4YFK - chains C and D of the 6 polymer chains in the assembly; structure by X-ray diffraction, 3.57 A resolution.

[Chain C]
Protein: DNA-directed RNA polymerase subunit beta
From: Escherichia coli O139:H28 (strain E24377A / ETEC)
Notes: EC 2.7.7.6
Reference sequence: A7ZUK1 (RPOB_ECO24); residue numbers follow UniProt; this construct covers 1-1342
Chain sequence (1342 residues; numbered 1 to 1342; the number before each row is that of its first residue):
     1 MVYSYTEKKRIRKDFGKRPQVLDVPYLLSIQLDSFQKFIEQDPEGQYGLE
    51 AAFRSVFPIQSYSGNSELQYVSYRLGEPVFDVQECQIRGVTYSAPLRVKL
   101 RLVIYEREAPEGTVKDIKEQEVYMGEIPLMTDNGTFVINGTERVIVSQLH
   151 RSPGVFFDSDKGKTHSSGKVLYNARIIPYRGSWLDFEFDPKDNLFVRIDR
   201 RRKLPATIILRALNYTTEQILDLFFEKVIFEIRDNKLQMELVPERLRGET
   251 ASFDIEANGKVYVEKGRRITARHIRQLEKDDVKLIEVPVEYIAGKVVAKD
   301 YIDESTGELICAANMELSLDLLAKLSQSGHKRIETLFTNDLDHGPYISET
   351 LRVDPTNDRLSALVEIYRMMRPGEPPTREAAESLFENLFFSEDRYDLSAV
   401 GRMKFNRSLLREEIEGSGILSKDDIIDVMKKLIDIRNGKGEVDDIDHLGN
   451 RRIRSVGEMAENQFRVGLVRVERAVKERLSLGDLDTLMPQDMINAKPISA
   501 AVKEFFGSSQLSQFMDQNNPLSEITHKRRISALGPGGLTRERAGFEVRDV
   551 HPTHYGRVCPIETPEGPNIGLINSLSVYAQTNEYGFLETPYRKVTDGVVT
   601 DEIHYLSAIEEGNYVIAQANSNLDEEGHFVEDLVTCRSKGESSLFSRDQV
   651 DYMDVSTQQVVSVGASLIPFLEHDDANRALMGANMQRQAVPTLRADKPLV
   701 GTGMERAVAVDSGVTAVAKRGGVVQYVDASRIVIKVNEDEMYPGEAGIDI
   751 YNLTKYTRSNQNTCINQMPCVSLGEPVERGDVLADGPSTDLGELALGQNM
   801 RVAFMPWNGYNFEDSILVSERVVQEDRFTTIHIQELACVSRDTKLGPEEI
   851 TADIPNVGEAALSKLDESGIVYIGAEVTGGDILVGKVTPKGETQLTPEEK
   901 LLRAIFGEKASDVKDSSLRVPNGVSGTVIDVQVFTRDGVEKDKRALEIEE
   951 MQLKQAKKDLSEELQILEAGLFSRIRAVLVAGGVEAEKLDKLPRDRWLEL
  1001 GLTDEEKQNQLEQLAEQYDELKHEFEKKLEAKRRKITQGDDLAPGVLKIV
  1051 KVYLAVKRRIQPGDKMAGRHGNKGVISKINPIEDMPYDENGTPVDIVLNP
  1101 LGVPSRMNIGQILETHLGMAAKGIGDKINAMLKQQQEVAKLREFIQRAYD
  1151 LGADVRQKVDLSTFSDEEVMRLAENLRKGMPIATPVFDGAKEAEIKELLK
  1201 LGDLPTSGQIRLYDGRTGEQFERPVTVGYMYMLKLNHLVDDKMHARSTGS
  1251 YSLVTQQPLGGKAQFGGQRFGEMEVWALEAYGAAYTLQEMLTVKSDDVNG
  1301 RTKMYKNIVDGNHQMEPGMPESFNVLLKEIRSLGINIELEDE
Not modelled in the structure: 1-2
Bound ions: Mg2+: E813 (shared with A459(D), D460(D) of chain D)
Small-molecule neighbours: 4C6 (3,5-dimethyl-N-{2-[4-(4-methylbenzyl)piperidin-1-yl]-3,4-dioxocyclobut-1-en-1-yl}-1,2-oxazole-4-sulfonamide): F1270, G1271, E1272, V1275, L1291, L1326, I1330, I1337
UniProt features mapped onto this chain:
  - modified residue (N6-acetyllysine): K1022, K1200
Reported in the primary citation:
  - binding site for 4C6: L1326

[Chain D]
Protein: DNA-directed RNA polymerase subunit beta'
From: Escherichia coli O139:H28 (strain E24377A / ETEC)
Notes: EC 2.7.7.6
Reference sequence: A7ZUK2 (RPOC_ECO24); numbering as in UniProt (aligned over 1-1407)
Chain sequence (1407 residues; each row starts with the number of its first residue):
     1 MKDLLKFLKAQTKTEEFDAIKIALASPDMIRSWSFGEVKKPETINYRTFK
    51 PERDGLFCARIFGPVKDYECLCGKYKRLKHRGVICEKCGVEVTQTKVRRE
   101 RMGHIELASPTAHIWFLKSLPSRIGLLLDMPLRDIERVLYFESYVVIEGG
   151 MTNLERQQILTEEQYLDALEEFGDEFDAKMGAEAIQALLKSMDLEQECEQ
   201 LREELNETNSETKRKKLTKRIKLLEAFVQSGNKPEWMILTVLPVLPPDLR
   251 PLVPLDGGRFATSDLNDLYRRVINRNNRLKRLLDLAAPDIIVRNEKRMLQ
   301 EAVDALLDNGRRGRAITGSNKRPLKSLADMIKGKQGRFRQNLLGKRVDYS
   351 GRSVITVGPYLRLHQCGLPKKMALELFKPFIYGKLELRGLATTIKAAKKM
   401 VEREEAVVWDILDEVIREHPVLLNRAPTLHRLGIQAFEPVLIEGKAIQLH
   451 PLVCAAYNADFDGDQMAVHVPLTLEAQLEARALMMSTNNILSPANGEPII
   501 VPSQDVVLGLYYMTRDCVNAKGEGMVLTGPKEAERLYRSGLASLHARVKV
   551 RITEYEKDANGELVAKTSLKDTTVGRAILWMIVPKGLPYSIVNQALGKKA
   601 ISKMLNTCYRILGLKPTVIFADQIMYTGFAYAARSGASVGIDDMVIPEKK
   651 HEIISEAEAEVAEIQEQFQSGLVTAGERYNKVIDIWAAANDRVSKAMMDN
   701 LQTETVINRDGQEEKQVSFNSIYMMADSGARGSAAQIRQLAGMRGLMAKP
   751 DGSIIETPITANFREGLNVLQYFISTHGARKGLADTALKTANSGYLTRRL
   801 VDVAQDLVVTEDDCGTHEGIMMTPVIEGGDVKEPLRDRVLGRVTAEDVLK
   851 PGTADILVPRNTLLHEQWCDLLEENSVDAVKVRSVVSCDTDFGVCAHCYG
   901 RDLARGHIINKGEAIGVIAAQSIGEPGTQLTMRTFHIGGAASRAAAESSI
   951 QVKNKGSIKLSNVKSVVNSSGKLVITSRNTELKLIDEFGRTKESYKVPYG
  1001 AVLAKGDGEQVAGGETVANWDPHTMPVITEVSGFVRFTDMIDGQTITRQT
  1051 DELTGLSSLVVLDSAERTAGGKDLRPALKIVDAQGNDVLIPGTDMPAQYF
  1101 LPGKAIVQLEDGVQISSGDTLARIPQESGGTKDITGGLPRVADLFEARRP
  1151 KEPAILAEISGIVSFGKETKGKRRLVITPVDGSDPYEEMIPKWRQLNVFE
  1201 GERVERGDVISDGPEAPHDILRLRGVHAVTRYIVNEVQDVYRLQGVKIND
  1251 KHIEVIVRQMLRKATIVNAGSSDFLEGEQVEYSRVKIANRELEANGKVGA
  1301 TYSRDLLGITKASLATESFISAASFQETTRVLTEAAVAGKRDELRGLKEN
  1351 VIVGRLIPAGTGYAYHQDRMRRRAAGEAPAAPQVTAEDASASLAELLNAG
  1401 LGGSDNE
Not modelled in the structure: 1-7, 335-337, 932-1134, 1377-1407
Bound ions: Zn2+ site 1: C70, C72, C85; Mg2+ site 1: A459, D460 (shared with E813(C) of chain C); Mg2+ site 2: D462, D464; Zn2+ site 2: C814, C888, C895, C898
Small-molecule neighbours: 4C6 (3,5-dimethyl-N-{2-[4-(4-methylbenzyl)piperidin-1-yl]-3,4-dioxocyclobut-1-en-1-yl}-1,2-oxazole-4-sulfonamide): I331, K332, L342, L343, G344, K345, I1320, A1323, T1328, L1332, V1351, I1352
UniProt features mapped onto this chain:
  - binding site (Zn(2+)): C70, C72, C85, C88, C814, C888, C895, C898
  - binding site (Mg(2+)): D460, D462, D464
  - modified residue: K972 (N6-acetyllysine)
Reported in the primary citation:
  - binding site for 4C6: I331 to D348, A1323, L1332
  - conformationally variable residues (loop rearrangement): F338 to Q340

[How chain C and chain D interact]
Residue-residue contacts (319; chain C residue first):
  F545(C) - K781(D)
  F545(C) - A784(D)  hydrophobic
  R548(C) - R780(D)  hydrogen bond (backbone-side chain)
  D549(C) - P750(D)
  D549(C) - H777(D)  salt bridge
  V550(C) - P750(D)
  V550(C) - T776(D)
  V550(C) - H777(D)
  Y555(C) - V769(D)
  Y555(C) - F773(D)  hydrophobic
  C559(C) - R780(D)
  P560(C) - F773(D)  hydrophobic
  P560(C) - T776(D)
  P560(C) - R780(D)  hydrogen bond (backbone-side chain)
  G570(C) - R780(D)
  N573(C) - R780(D)
  Q618(C) - V769(D)
  Q618(C) - L770(D)
  A619(C) - V769(D)  hydrophobic
  N620(C) - N768(D)
  E641(C) - K749(D)  salt bridge
  L671(C) - Y772(D)
  E672(C) - L767(D)  hydrogen bond (backbone-backbone)
  H673(C) - F763(D)  hydrogen bond (side chain-backbone)
  H673(C) - R764(D)
  H673(C) - E765(D)  hydrogen bond (side chain-backbone)
  H673(C) - G766(D)
  D674(C) - F763(D)
  D674(C) - Y772(D)  hydrogen bond (backbone-side chain)
  D675(C) - F763(D)
  D675(C) - Y772(D)
  A676(C) - Y772(D)
  A676(C) - S775(D)
  A676(C) - A779(D)  hydrophobic
  N677(C) - A779(D)
  N677(C) - L783(D)
  A679(C) - Y772(D)
  L680(C) - L783(D)  hydrophobic
  F804(C) - A637(D)
  F804(C) - S638(D)  hydrogen bond (backbone-side chain)
  M805(C) - A633(D)
  M805(C) - A637(D)
  P806(C) - D505(D)
  P806(C) - A632(D)
  P806(C) - A633(D)
  P806(C) - A637(D)
  N808(C) - P359(D)
  N808(C) - A630(D)
  N808(C) - A633(D)
  G809(C) - V357(D)
  G809(C) - P359(D)
  G809(C) - F629(D)
  Y810(C) - P359(D)
  Y810(C) - Y360(D)
  N811(C) - D505(D)
  F812(C) - V357(D)  hydrophobic
  F812(C) - P451(D)
  F812(C) - S503(D)
  F812(C) - Q504(D)  hydrogen bond (backbone-side chain)
  F812(C) - F629(D)  hydrophobic
  E813(C) - A459(D)
  E813(C) - D460(D)
  E813(C) - F461(D)
  S815(C) - V357(D)
  S815(C) - F461(D)
  R841(C) - D256(D)
  R841(C) - G257(D)
  K844(C) - R47(D)
  K844(C) - F49(D)
  G923(C) - K371(D)
  P1044(C) - G257(D)
  Q1061(C) - K445(D)
  P1062(C) - A446(D)
  G1063(C) - V354(D)
  K1065(C) - D462(D)  hydrogen bond (side chain-backbone)
  K1073(C) - D462(D)
  V1075(C) - F461(D)  hydrogen bond (backbone-backbone)
  V1075(C) - G463(D)
  S1077(C) - T356(D)
  S1077(C) - V357(D)
  N1099(C) - D505(D)  hydrogen bond
  P1100(C) - A637(D)
  P1100(C) - S638(D)
  P1100(C) - V639(D)  hydrophobic
  L1101(C) - Q504(D)
  L1101(C) - D505(D)
  L1101(C) - L508(D)  hydrophobic
  L1101(C) - M725(D)  hydrophobic
  L1101(C) - R731(D)  hydrogen bond (backbone-side chain)
  P1104(C) - M725(D)  hydrophobic
  S1105(C) - R731(D)
  S1105(C) - Q736(D)
  R1106(C) - R731(D)
  M1107(C) - Q739(D)
  M1107(C) - L740(D)  hydrophobic
  M1107(C) - F763(D)  hydrophobic
  I1109(C) - M644(D)  hydrophobic
  I1109(C) - F763(D)
  I1112(C) - V639(D)
  L1113(C) - I641(D)  hydrophobic
  H1116(C) - G640(D)
  H1116(C) - I641(D)
  F1187(C) - L767(D)
  F1187(C) - Y772(D)  hydrophobic
  E1192(C) - I641(D)
  E1192(C) - R764(D)  salt bridge
  K1196(C) - D642(D)  salt bridge
  T1206(C) - D642(D)
  Q1209(C) - D643(D)
  E1219(C) - R538(D)  salt bridge
  E1219(C) - R634(D)  salt bridge
  F1221(C) - A633(D)
  F1221(C) - R634(D)
  E1222(C) - Y512(D)  hydrogen bond
  E1222(C) - Y537(D)  hydrogen bond
  E1222(C) - R634(D)  salt bridge
  E1222(C) - S635(D)
  E1222(C) - G636(D)
  R1223(C) - Y512(D)
  R1223(C) - S635(D)
  R1223(C) - G636(D)
  R1223(C) - A637(D)
  R1223(C) - F719(D)  hydrogen bond (side chain-backbone)
  R1223(C) - N720(D)
  R1223(C) - S721(D)  hydrogen bond
  R1223(C) - M724(D)
  P1224(C) - G636(D)
  P1224(C) - S638(D)
  V1225(C) - G636(D)
  V1225(C) - S638(D)
  T1226(C) - S638(D)  hydrogen bond (backbone-side chain)
  T1226(C) - V639(D)  hydrogen bond (side chain-backbone)
  T1226(C) - G640(D)
  V1239(C) - K445(D)
  D1240(C) - K445(D)
  K1242(C) - R352(D)
  K1242(C) - V354(D)
  K1242(C) - Q465(D)
  M1243(C) - R352(D)
  M1243(C) - S353(D)
  M1243(C) - M372(D)  hydrophobic
  M1243(C) - K445(D)
  H1244(C) - G351(D)
  H1244(C) - R352(D)  hydrogen bond (backbone-backbone)
  H1244(C) - M372(D)
  A1245(C) - S350(D)
  A1245(C) - G351(D)
  A1245(C) - E375(D)
  R1246(C) - D348(D)  salt bridge
  R1246(C) - Y349(D)  hydrogen bond (backbone-backbone)
  R1246(C) - S350(D)  hydrogen bond (backbone-backbone)
  R1246(C) - E375(D)
  S1247(C) - D348(D)
  S1247(C) - Y349(D)  hydrogen bond (backbone-backbone)
  S1247(C) - E375(D)  hydrogen bond
  S1247(C) - L376(D)
  T1248(C) - D348(D)
  Y1251(C) - D348(D)  hydrogen bond
  L1253(C) - R99(D)  hydrogen bond (backbone-side chain)
  L1253(C) - D248(D)
  L1253(C) - P251(D)  hydrophobic
  L1253(C) - V253(D)  hydrophobic
  V1254(C) - R99(D)  hydrogen bond (backbone-side chain)
  Q1256(C) - R99(D)
  Q1257(C) - K345(D)
  Q1257(C) - R346(D)  hydrogen bond (side chain-backbone)
  P1258(C) - R346(D)
  P1258(C) - D348(D)
  Q1264(C) - E375(D)
  G1267(C) - R346(D)
  G1267(C) - V347(D)
  G1267(C) - S350(D)
  Q1268(C) - R346(D)
  Q1268(C) - V347(D)  hydrogen bond (backbone-backbone)
  Q1268(C) - S350(D)  hydrogen bond (backbone-side chain)
  Q1268(C) - G351(D)
  Q1268(C) - R352(D)
  Q1268(C) - A467(D)
  R1269(C) - L343(D)
  R1269(C) - K345(D)
  R1269(C) - R346(D)
  F1270(C) - G344(D)
  F1270(C) - K345(D)  hydrogen bond (backbone-backbone)
  F1270(C) - H469(D)
  E1272(C) - L342(D)
  E1272(C) - R798(D)  salt bridge
  E1272(C) - K1348(D)  salt bridge
  M1273(C) - T428(D)
  E1274(C) - N424(D)
  E1274(C) - A426(D)
  E1274(C) - T428(D)  hydrogen bond
  E1274(C) - I434(D)
  W1276(C) - R798(D)
  W1276(C) - V801(D)  hydrophobic
  W1276(C) - V917(D)
  W1276(C) - Q921(D)
  A1277(C) - T428(D)
  A1277(C) - I434(D)  hydrophobic
  A1277(C) - Q921(D)
  L1278(C) - M484(D)  hydrophobic
  E1279(C) - Q805(D)  hydrogen bond
  E1279(C) - A914(D)
  E1279(C) - L1347(D)
  E1279(C) - I1357(D)
  A1280(C) - R431(D)  hydrogen bond (backbone-side chain)
  A1280(C) - E913(D)
  A1280(C) - V917(D)  hydrophobic
  A1280(C) - Q921(D)
  Y1281(C) - R431(D)  hydrogen bond (side chain-backbone)
  Y1281(C) - L432(D)
  Y1281(C) - I434(D)  hydrogen bond (side chain-backbone)
  Y1281(C) - Q435(D)
  Y1281(C) - L483(D)
  Y1281(C) - M484(D)  hydrophobic
  Y1281(C) - N489(D)
  G1282(C) - E479(D)
  G1282(C) - L483(D)
  G1282(C) - G1360(D)
  G1282(C) - T1361(D)  hydrogen bond (backbone-side chain)
  A1283(C) - E479(D)
  A1284(C) - E479(D)  hydrogen bond (backbone-side chain)
  A1284(C) - L1356(D)
  A1284(C) - T1361(D)
  A1284(C) - G1362(D)
  Y1285(C) - E475(D)
  Y1285(C) - E479(D)  hydrogen bond (backbone-side chain)
  Y1285(C) - L1356(D)
  Y1285(C) - T1361(D)
  T1286(C) - A476(D)
  T1286(C) - E479(D)  hydrogen bond (backbone-side chain)
  L1287(C) - V1351(D)  hydrophobic
  L1287(C) - I1357(D)  hydrophobic
  Q1288(C) - G1354(D)
  Q1288(C) - R1355(D)
  Q1288(C) - L1356(D)
  E1289(C) - V470(D)
  E1289(C) - P471(D)
  E1289(C) - L472(D)  hydrogen bond (side chain-backbone)
  E1289(C) - T473(D)  hydrogen bond (side chain-backbone)
  E1289(C) - A476(D)
  M1290(C) - V347(D)
  M1290(C) - H469(D)
  L1291(C) - K345(D)  hydrogen bond (backbone-side chain)
  L1291(C) - V1351(D)
  T1292(C) - G1354(D)
  K1294(C) - V347(D)
  K1294(C) - D348(D)  hydrogen bond (backbone-backbone)
  K1294(C) - Y349(D)
  K1294(C) - H469(D)
  K1294(C) - V470(D)  hydrogen bond (side chain-backbone)
  K1294(C) - L472(D)
  S1295(C) - K345(D)
  S1295(C) - R346(D)  hydrogen bond (side chain-backbone)
  D1296(C) - K345(D)  salt bridge
  V1298(C) - K96(D)
  M1304(C) - L472(D)  hydrophobic
  Y1305(C) - Y349(D)
  Y1305(C) - P379(D)  hydrophobic
  Y1305(C) - Y382(D)
  I1308(C) - P379(D)  hydrophobic
  I1308(C) - F380(D)  hydrophobic
  V1309(C) - P379(D)
  V1309(C) - G383(D)
  H1313(C) - F380(D)
  H1313(C) - L472(D)
  H1313(C) - L474(D)
  H1313(C) - Q477(D)
  Q1314(C) - T473(D)
  P1320(C) - K345(D)
  P1320(C) - V1353(D)
  P1320(C) - G1354(D)
  E1321(C) - R99(D)  salt bridge
  S1322(C) - K345(D)
  F1323(C) - I20(D)  hydrophobic
  F1323(C) - I1352(D)  hydrophobic
  F1323(C) - V1353(D)  hydrophobic
  V1325(C) - R99(D)
  K1328(C) - E100(D)
  K1328(C) - L245(D)
  E1329(C) - L245(D)
  E1329(C) - M330(D)
  I1330(C) - I331(D)  hydrophobic
  R1331(C) - W33(D)
  R1331(C) - P243(D)
  S1332(C) - M102(D)
  S1332(C) - P243(D)
  S1332(C) - L245(D)
  S1332(C) - L327(D)
  L1333(C) - W115(D)  hydrophobic
  L1333(C) - L307(D)  hydrophobic
  L1333(C) - L327(D)  hydrophobic
  L1333(C) - I331(D)  hydrophobic
  G1334(C) - A25(D)
  G1334(C) - H113(D)
  I1335(C) - I22(D)  hydrophobic
  I1335(C) - A23(D)
  I1335(C) - W33(D)
  I1335(C) - F116(D)  hydrophobic
  N1336(C) - K21(D)
  N1336(C) - I22(D)
  N1336(C) - A23(D)  hydrogen bond (backbone-backbone)
  N1336(C) - L24(D)
  N1336(C) - A25(D)
  N1336(C) - M29(D)
  N1336(C) - W33(D)
  I1337(C) - K21(D)
  E1338(C) - I20(D)
  E1338(C) - K21(D)  hydrogen bond (backbone-backbone)
  L1339(C) - F17(D)  hydrophobic
  E1340(C) - F17(D)
  E1340(C) - D18(D)
  E1340(C) - A19(D)  hydrogen bond (backbone-backbone)
  E1340(C) - K21(D)
  E1340(C) - R1341(D)  salt bridge
  D1341(C) - D18(D)
  D1341(C) - R1341(D)
  E1342(C) - E16(D)
  E1342(C) - D18(D)
  E1342(C) - R1369(D)  hydrogen bond (backbone-side chain)
Also at the interface, not in a pair above, chain C (158 interface residues in all): H551, P552, T563, I569, R637, T657, V660, D814, Q894, P897, G1074, I1076, V1103, S1207, T1217, G1249, G1271, N1299, M1315, G1318, M1319, L1326
Also at the interface, not in a pair above, chain D (176 interface residues in all): R77, L249, Y269, N341, I355, K378, I394, L422, G444, Q448, C454, A730, R744, T797, L1332, A1336, R1373
Interface features reported in the paper:
  - specific contacts: E1272(C)-K1348(D)

[Overview]
158 residues of chain C face 176 of chain D across their interface; the contacts include 49 hydrogen bonds and
13 salt bridges. Polar pairs include D549(C)-H777(D), E641(C)-K749(D) and E1192(C)-R764(D). The authors report
a contact between E1272(C) and K1348(D). The paper reports a binding site for 4C6 at L1326(C) and I331(D)
among others; conformational variability at F338(D).
Here chain C is DNA-directed RNA polymerase subunit beta and chain D is DNA-directed RNA polymerase subunit
beta', both from Escherichia coli O139:H28 (strain E24377A / ETEC). Entry 4YFK (Escherichia coli RNA
polymerase in complex with squaramide compound 8) was determined by X-ray diffraction (same publication as
4YFN and 4YFX).
